6WRV - chains A and B of the 6 polymer chains in the assembly; structure by X-ray diffraction, 2.47 A resolution.

Chain A (and B):
Protein: Transferrin receptor protein 1
From: Homo sapiens
Notes: chain B of this document is another copy of the same molecule, construct and numbering; everything in this record applies to it too
UniProt: P02786 (TFR1_HUMAN); residue numbers follow UniProt; this construct covers 121-759
Chain sequence (639 residues; row label = number of the first residue in the row):
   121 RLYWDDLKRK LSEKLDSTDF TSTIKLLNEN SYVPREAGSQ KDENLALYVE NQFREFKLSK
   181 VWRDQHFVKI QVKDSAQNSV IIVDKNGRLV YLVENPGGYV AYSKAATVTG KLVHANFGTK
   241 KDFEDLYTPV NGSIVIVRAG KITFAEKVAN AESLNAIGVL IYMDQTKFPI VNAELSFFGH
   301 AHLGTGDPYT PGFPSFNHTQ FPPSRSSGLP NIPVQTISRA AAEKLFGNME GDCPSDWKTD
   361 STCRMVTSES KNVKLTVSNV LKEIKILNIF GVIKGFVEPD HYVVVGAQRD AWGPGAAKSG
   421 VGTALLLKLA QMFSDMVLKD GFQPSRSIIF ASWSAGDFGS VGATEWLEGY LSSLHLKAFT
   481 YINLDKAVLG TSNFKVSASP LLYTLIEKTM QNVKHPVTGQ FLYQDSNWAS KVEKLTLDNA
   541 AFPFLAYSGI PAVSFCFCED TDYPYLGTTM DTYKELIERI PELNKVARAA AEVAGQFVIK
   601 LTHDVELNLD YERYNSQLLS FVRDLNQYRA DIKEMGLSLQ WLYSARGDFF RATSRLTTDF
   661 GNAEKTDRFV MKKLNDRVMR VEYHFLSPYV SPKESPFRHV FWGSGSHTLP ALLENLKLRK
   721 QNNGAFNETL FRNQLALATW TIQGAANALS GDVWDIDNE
Differences from the reference sequence: conflict S142 (Gly in P02786)
Cystine bridges: C353-C363
Glycans and other covalent adducts: N-acetylglucosamine (NAG) linked to N251, N317; glycan linked to N727
Bound ions: Ca2+: T310, F313, E465, E468
Swiss-Prot annotation at these positions:
  - motif: R646 to D648 (Cell attachment site)
  - glycosylation (N-linked (GlcNAc...) asparagine): N251, N317, N727

How chain A and chain B interact:
Pairs across the interface - 108 pairs, chain A then chain B:
  K180(A) with W754(B), hydrogen bond (side chain-backbone); D755(B), salt bridge
  W182(A) with W754(B), hydrophobic
  G312(A) with Y689(B)
  F313(A) with Y689(B), hydrophobic; L737(B), hydrophobic
  P314(A) with W740(B)
  F316(A) with W740(B), hydrophobic
  N317(A) with W641(B)
  H318(A) with W641(B); T739(B); Q743(B); N758(B)
  T319(A) with A736(B)
  Q320(A) with L637(B); S638(B), hydrogen bond (side chain-backbone); W641(B); L735(B)
  P322(A) with R732(B); N733(B); A736(B), hydrophobic
  P323(A) with T729(B); R732(B); N733(B), hydrogen bond (backbone-side chain)
  S324(A) with N733(B)
  V392(A) with W754(B), hydrophobic
  K394(A) with W754(B)
  P399(A) with W754(B)
  D400(A) with D752(B)
  Y402(A) with V753(B); W754(B), hydrophobic
  S447(A) with W754(B)
  I449(A) with W754(B), hydrophobic
  E468(A) with W740(B)
  G469(A) with W740(B), hydrogen bond (backbone-side chain)
  Y470(A) with I756(B), hydrophobic
  S472(A) with H684(B); G744(B), hydrogen bond (side chain-backbone); A748(B)
  S473(A) with N747(B); A748(B); G751(B); I756(B)
  H475(A) with H475(B), hydrogen bond; R680(B), hydrogen bond (backbone-side chain)
  L476(A) with R680(B)
  K477(A) with R680(B)
  L637(A) with Q320(B)
  S638(A) with Q320(B), hydrogen bond (backbone-side chain)
  W641(A) with N317(B); H318(B); Q320(B)
  R668(A) with F669(B)
  F669(A) with V397(B); E398(B); R668(B); F669(B)
  K672(A) with K672(B)
  R680(A) with H475(B), hydrogen bond (side chain-backbone); L476(B); K477(B)
  H684(A) with S472(B)
  P688(A) with P692(B)
  Y689(A) with G312(B); F313(B), hydrophobic; S691(B); K693(B)
  V690(A) with P692(B)
  S691(A) with Y689(B); S691(B)
  P692(A) with P688(B); V690(B)
  K693(A) with Y689(B)
  R732(A) with P322(B); P323(B)
  N733(A) with P322(B); P323(B), hydrogen bond (side chain-backbone); S324(B)
  L735(A) with Q320(B)
  A736(A) with T319(B); P322(B), hydrophobic
  L737(A) with F313(B), hydrophobic
  T739(A) with H318(B)
  W740(A) with P314(B); F316(B), hydrophobic; H318(B); E468(B); G469(B), hydrogen bond (side chain-backbone)
  Q743(A) with H318(B)
  G744(A) with S472(B), hydrogen bond (backbone-side chain)
  N747(A) with S473(B)
  A748(A) with S472(B); S473(B)
  D752(A) with D400(B)
  V753(A) with Y402(B)
  W754(A) with K180(B), hydrogen bond (backbone-side chain); W182(B), hydrophobic; V392(B), hydrophobic; K394(B); P399(B); Y402(B), hydrophobic; S447(B); I449(B), hydrophobic
  D755(A) with K180(B), salt bridge
  I756(A) with Y470(B), hydrophobic; S473(B)
  N758(A) with D184(B); Y470(B)
Other interface residues (no listed pair), chain A (63 interface residues in all): W466, G636, Y683, T729
Other interface residues (no listed pair), chain B (71 interface residues in all): R183, W466, G636, K673, D676, Y683, D757

Summary:
63 residues of chain A and 71 residues of chain B are in contact, with 13 hydrogen bonds and 2 salt bridges.
Polar contacts include K180(A)-D755(B), K180(A)-W754(B) and Q320(A)-S638(B). N-acetylglucosamine is covalently
linked to N251(A) and N317(A).
Both chains are Transferrin receptor protein 1 (Homo sapiens). Entry 6WRV (Crystal structure of
computationally designed protein 3DS18 in complex with the human Transferrin receptor ectodomain) was
determined by X-ray diffraction, deposited together with 6WRX.
